8EHQ - chains B and D of the 9 polymer chains in the assembly; structure by electron microscopy, 3.00 A resolution.

# Chain B
Molecule: DNA-directed RNA polymerase subunit alpha
Organism: Mycobacterium tuberculosis H37Rv
Notes: EC 2.7.7.6
UniProtKB: P9WGZ1 (RPOA_MYCTU); residue numbers follow UniProt; this construct covers 1-347
Amino-acid sequence (347 residues; row label = number of the first residue in the row):
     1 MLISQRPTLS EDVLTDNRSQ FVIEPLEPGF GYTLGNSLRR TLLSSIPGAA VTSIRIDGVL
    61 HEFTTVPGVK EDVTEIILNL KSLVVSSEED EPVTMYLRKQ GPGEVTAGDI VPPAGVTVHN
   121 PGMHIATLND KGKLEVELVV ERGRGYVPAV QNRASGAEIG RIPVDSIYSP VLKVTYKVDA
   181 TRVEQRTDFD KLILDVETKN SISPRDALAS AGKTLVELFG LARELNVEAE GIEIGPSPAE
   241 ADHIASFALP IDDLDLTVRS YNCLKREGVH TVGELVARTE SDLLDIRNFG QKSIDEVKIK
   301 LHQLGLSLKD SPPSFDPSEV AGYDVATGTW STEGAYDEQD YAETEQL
Disordered / not traced: 238-347

# Chain D
Molecule: DNA-directed RNA polymerase subunit beta'
Organism: Mycobacterium tuberculosis H37Rv
Notes: EC 2.7.7.6
UniProtKB: P9WGY7 (RPOC_MYCTU); residues 1-1316 here = UniProt positions 1-1316
Amino-acid sequence (1316 residues; each row starts with the number of its first residue):
     1 MLDVNFFDEL RIGLATAEDI RQWSYGEVKK PETINYRTLK PEKDGLFCEK IFGPTRDWEC
    61 YCGKYKRVRF KGIICERCGV EVTRAKVRRE RMGHIELAAP VTHIWYFKGV PSRLGYLLDL
   121 APKDLEKIIY FAAYVITSVD EEMRHNELST LEAEMAVERK AVEDQRDGEL EARAQKLEAD
   181 LAELEAEGAK ADARRKVRDG GEREMRQIRD RAQRELDRLE DIWSTFTKLA PKQLIVDENL
   241 YRELVDRYGE YFTGAMGAES IQKLIENFDI DAEAESLRDV IRNGKGQKKL RALKRLKVVA
   301 AFQQSGNSPM GMVLDAVPVI PPELRPMVQL DGGRFATSDL NDLYRRVINR NNRLKRLIDL
   361 GAPEIIVNNE KRMLQESVDA LFDNGRRGRP VTGPGNRPLK SLSDLLKGKQ GRFRQNLLGK
   421 RVDYSGRSVI VVGPQLKLHQ CGLPKLMALE LFKPFVMKRL VDLNHAQNIK SAKRMVERQR
   481 PQVWDVLEEV IAEHPVLLNR APTLHRLGIQ AFEPMLVEGK AIQLHPLVCE AFNADFDGDQ
   541 MAVHLPLSAE AQAEARILML SSNNILSPAS GRPLAMPRLD MVTGLYYLTT EVPGDTGEYQ
   601 PASGDHPETG VYSSPAEAIM AADRGVLSVR AKIKVRLTQL RPPVEIEAEL FGHSGWQPGD
   661 AWMAETTLGR VMFNELLPLG YPFVNKQMHK KVQAAIINDL AERYPMIVVA QTVDKLKDAG
   721 FYWATRSGVT VSMADVLVPP RKKEILDHYE ERADKVEKQF QRGALNHDER NEALVEIWKE
   781 ATDEVGQALR EHYPDDNPII TIVDSGATGN FTQTRTLAGM KGLVTNPKGE FIPRPVKSSF
   841 REGLTVLEYF INTHGARKGL ADTALRTADS GYLTRRLVDV SQDVIVREHD CQTERGIVVE
   901 LAERAPDGTL IRDPYIETSA YARTLGTDAV DEAGNVIVER GQDLGDPEID ALLAAGITQV
   961 KVRSVLTCAT STGVCATCYG RSMATGKLVD IGEAVGIVAA QSIGEPGTQL TMRTFHQGGV
  1021 GEDITGGLPR VQELFEARVP RGKAPIADVT GRVRLEDGER FYKITIVPDD GGEEVVYDKI
  1081 SKRQRLRVFK HEDGSERVLS DGDHVEVGQQ LMEGSADPHE VLRVQGPREV QIHLVREVQE
  1141 VYRAQGVSIH DKHIEVIVRQ MLRRVTIIDS GSTEFLPGSL IDRAEFEAEN RRVVAEGGEP
  1201 AAGRPVLMGI TKASLATDSW LSAASFQETT RVLTDAAINC RSDKLNGLKE NVIIGKLIPA
  1261 GTGINRYRNI AVQPTEEARA AAYTIPSYED QYYSPDFGAA TGAAVPLDDY GYSDYR
Disordered / not traced: 1, 1015-1022, 1283-1316
Ion coordination: Zn2+ site 1: Cys60, Cys62, Cys75, Cys78; Mg2+: Asp535, Asp537, Asp539 (shared with 1 residue of chain R); Zn2+ site 2: Cys891, Cys968, Cys975, Cys978

# Interface between chain B and chain D
Residue-residue contacts (29; chain B residue first):
  Arg39(B) - Asp623(D)  salt bridge
  His61(B) - Gly604(D)
  Phe63(B) - Asp605(D)
  Phe63(B) - His606(D)
  Phe63(B) - Pro607(D)
  Thr74(B) - Glu608(D)
  Leu78(B) - Ser613(D)
  Leu78(B) - Arg636(D)
  Leu78(B) - Met663(D)  hydrophobic
  Asn79(B) - Arg636(D)
  Lys81(B) - Val611(D)
  Lys81(B) - Glu617(D)  salt bridge
  Ser82(B) - Ser613(D)
  Tyr146(B) - Tyr612(D)
  Tyr146(B) - Glu617(D)  hydrogen bond
  Tyr146(B) - Met620(D)  hydrophobic
  Tyr146(B) - Ala621(D)  hydrophobic
  Tyr146(B) - Arg624(D)  hydrogen bond (backbone-side chain)
  Pro148(B) - Arg624(D)
  Ile162(B) - Pro607(D)  hydrophobic
  Ile167(B) - Glu617(D)
  Ile167(B) - Met620(D)  hydrophobic
  Leu172(B) - Ala616(D)
  Arg182(B) - Trp484(D)  hydrogen bond (side chain-backbone)
  Arg182(B) - Glu488(D)  salt bridge
  Gln185(B) - Lys445(D)
  Gln185(B) - Trp484(D)
  Thr187(B) - Glu518(D)
  Asp188(B) - Glu518(D)
Other interface residues (no listed pair), chain B (24 interface residues in all): Arg40, Leu43, Glu75, Ile77, Asp165, Lys173, Arg186
Other interface residues (no listed pair), chain D (24 interface residues in all): Asp485, Leu516, Ile619, Val626

# Overview
Chain B and chain D each contribute 24 residues to their interface; the contacts include 3 hydrogen bonds and
3 salt bridges. Among the polar pairs are Arg39(B)-Asp623(D), Lys81(B)-Glu617(D) and Arg182(B)-Glu488(D).
Cys60(D), Cys62(D), Cys75(D) and Cys78(D) coordinate Zn2+ site 1.
Chain B is DNA-directed RNA polymerase subunit alpha and chain D is DNA-directed RNA polymerase subunit beta',
both from Mycobacterium tuberculosis H37Rv; the structure, Mycobacterium tuberculosis paused transcription
complex with Bacillus subtilis NusG, was determined by electron microscopy, deposited together with 8EJ3,
8EOE, 8EOF, 8EOS, 8EOT and 8EXY.
